Entry 8WLE (electron microscopy, 3.00 A resolution); this record covers chains A and B of the 52 polymer chains in the assembly.

# Chain A (and B)
Name: Flagellar L-ring protein
Source organism: Salmonella enterica subsp. enterica serovar Typhimurium str. LT2
Notes: chain B of this document is another copy of the same molecule, construct and numbering; everything in this record applies to it too
UniProt: P0A1N8 (FLGH_SALTY); residue numbers follow UniProt; this construct covers 1-232
Chain sequence (232 residues; row label = number of the first residue in the row):
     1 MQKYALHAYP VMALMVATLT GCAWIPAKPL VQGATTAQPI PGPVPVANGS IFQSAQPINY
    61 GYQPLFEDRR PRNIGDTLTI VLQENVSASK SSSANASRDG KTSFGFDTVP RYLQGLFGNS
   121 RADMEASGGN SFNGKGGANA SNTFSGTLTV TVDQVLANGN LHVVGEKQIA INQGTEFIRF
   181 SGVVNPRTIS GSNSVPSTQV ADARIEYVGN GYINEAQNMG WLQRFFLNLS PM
Not modelled in the structure: 1-21
Curated features (UniProtKB/Swiss-Prot):
  - lipidation: Cys-22 (N-palmitoyl cysteine)

# Chain A / chain B interface
Pairs across the interface (137):
  Tyr-62(A) with Phe-52(B), hydrophobic; Gln-53(B)
  Ile-74(A) with Ala-37(B), hydrophobic; Pro-39(B)
  Gly-75(A) with Ala-37(B); Pro-39(B)
  Glu-84(A) with Lys-167(B), salt bridge
  Asn-85(A) with Ser-145(B); Gly-146(B)
  Val-86(A) with Phe-144(B), hydrophobic; Ser-145(B); Tyr-207(B), hydrophobic
  Ser-87(A) with Phe-144(B); Ser-145(B), hydrogen bond (backbone-backbone)
  Ala-88(A) with Thr-143(B); Phe-144(B), hydrophobic; Tyr-207(B), hydrophobic
  Ser-89(A) with Asn-142(B); Thr-143(B), hydrogen bond (backbone-backbone)
  Lys-90(A) with Ser-141(B); Asn-142(B)
  Ser-91(A) with Ala-140(B); Ser-141(B), hydrogen bond (backbone-backbone)
  Ser-92(A) with Asn-139(B)
  Ser-93(A) with Ala-138(B); Asn-139(B), hydrogen bond
  Ala-94(A) with Gly-137(B)
  Asn-95(A) with Lys-135(B); Gly-136(B); Gly-137(B), hydrogen bond (backbone-backbone)
  Ala-96(A) with Lys-135(B)
  Ser-97(A) with Gly-134(B); Lys-135(B), hydrogen bond (backbone-backbone)
  Arg-98(A) with Phe-132(B); Asn-133(B)
  Asp-99(A) with Phe-132(B); Asn-133(B), hydrogen bond (backbone-backbone)
  Gly-100(A) with Ser-131(B)
  Lys-101(A) with Asn-130(B); Ser-131(B), hydrogen bond (backbone-backbone)
  Thr-102(A) with Gly-129(B); Asn-130(B), hydrogen bond
  Ser-103(A) with Gly-128(B); Gly-129(B), hydrogen bond (backbone-backbone)
  Phe-104(A) with Ser-127(B)
  Gly-105(A) with Ala-126(B); Ser-127(B), hydrogen bond (backbone-backbone)
  Phe-106(A) with Met-124(B), hydrophobic; Glu-125(B); Ala-126(B), hydrophobic
  Asp-107(A) with Glu-125(B), hydrogen bond (backbone-backbone)
  Thr-108(A) with Asp-123(B); Met-124(B); Glu-125(B), hydrogen bond (backbone-backbone)
  Pro-110(A) with Ala-122(B); Met-124(B)
  Arg-111(A) with Asn-119(B); Arg-121(B), hydrogen bond (backbone-backbone)
  Ala-140(A) with Tyr-207(B), hydrophobic
  Ser-141(A) with Glu-176(B); Tyr-207(B)
  Asn-142(A) with Ile-169(B); Glu-176(B); Tyr-207(B), hydrogen bond
  Phe-144(A) with Ile-171(B), hydrophobic
  Thr-151(A) with Ala-37(B)
  Val-152(A) with Ala-37(B)
  Asp-153(A) with Ala-37(B)
  Ala-157(A) with Tyr-60(B)
  Asn-158(A) with Tyr-60(B); Gly-75(B); Asp-76(B), hydrogen bond
  Gly-159(A) with Tyr-60(B)
  Asn-160(A) with Gly-75(B); Thr-77(B)
  Val-164(A) with Ala-34(B)
  Gly-165(A) with Thr-35(B)
  Glu-166(A) with Thr-35(B), hydrogen bond
  Arg-179(A) with Pro-29(B); Val-31(B)
  Phe-180(A) with Val-31(B)
  Ser-181(A) with Val-31(B)
  Asn-185(A) with Arg-69(B); Thr-77(B)
  Arg-187(A) with Arg-69(B)
  Thr-188(A) with Arg-69(B)
  Ser-197(A) with Lys-167(B)
  Thr-198(A) with Thr-79(B); Thr-147(B); Thr-149(B), hydrogen bond (backbone-side chain)
  Gln-199(A) with Thr-79(B), hydrogen bond; Thr-149(B)
  Val-200(A) with Thr-149(B)
  Ala-201(A) with Thr-77(B); Thr-149(B); Thr-151(B); Glu-166(B)
  Asp-202(A) with Glu-166(B)
  Ala-203(A) with Glu-166(B); Lys-167(B); Gln-168(B), hydrogen bond (backbone-backbone)
  Arg-204(A) with Val-31(B); Glu-166(B), salt bridge; Gln-168(B)
  Ile-205(A) with Leu-30(B); Gln-168(B), hydrogen bond (backbone-backbone); Ile-169(B); Ala-170(B), hydrogen bond (backbone-backbone)
  Glu-206(A) with Pro-29(B); Leu-30(B), hydrogen bond (side chain-backbone); Val-31(B); Ala-170(B)
  Tyr-207(A) with Ala-170(B), hydrogen bond (backbone-backbone); Ile-171(B); Asn-172(B), hydrogen bond (backbone-backbone)
  Asn-214(A) with Gln-173(B)
  Glu-215(A) with Ala-23(B); Trp-24(B), hydrogen bond
  Gln-217(A) with Asn-172(B), hydrogen bond; Gln-173(B); Tyr-212(B), hydrogen bond (backbone-side chain)
  Asn-218(A) with Ala-23(B); Gln-173(B), hydrogen bond
  Met-219(A) with Tyr-212(B), hydrophobic
  Arg-224(A) with Tyr-212(B); Glu-215(B), salt bridge
  Leu-227(A) with Tyr-212(B); Glu-215(B); Ala-216(B)
  Asn-228(A) with Glu-215(B), hydrogen bond
  Leu-229(A) with Trp-221(B), hydrogen bond (backbone-side chain)
  Ser-230(A) with Trp-221(B), hydrogen bond (backbone-side chain)
  Pro-231(A) with Gly-220(B); Trp-221(B), hydrophobic; Leu-222(B), hydrogen bond (backbone-backbone); Gln-223(B), hydrogen bond (backbone-backbone)
  Met-232(A) with Gln-223(B)
Also at the interface, not in a pair above, chain A (80 interface residues in all): Asn-59, Gly-61, Val-109, Tyr-112, Val-155, Leu-156, Val-208
Also at the interface, not in a pair above, chain B (72 interface residues in all): Cys-22, Thr-36, Gln-38, Ile-40, Pro-45, Leu-148, Ile-178, Gly-211

# Overview
Chain A and chain B form an interface of 80 and 72 residues respectively, with 34 hydrogen bonds and 3 salt
bridges. Polar contacts include Glu-84(A)/Lys-167(B), Arg-204(A)/Glu-166(B) and Arg-224(A)/Glu-215(B).
Both chains are Flagellar L-ring protein (Salmonella enterica subsp. enterica serovar Typhimurium str. LT2).
Entry 8WLE (Cryo-EM structure of the LP ring within the flagellar motor-hook complex in the CCW state) was
determined by electron microscopy, deposited together with 8WHT, 8WIW, 8WK3, 8WK4, 8WKI, 8WKK and 11 further
entries.
